Entry 1PRC (X-ray diffraction, 2.30 A resolution); this record covers chains L and M of the 4 polymer chains in the assembly.

[Chain L]
Protein: Photosynthetic reaction center
From: Blastochloris viridis
UniProt: P06009 (RCEL_RHOVI); residue numbers follow UniProt; this construct covers 1-273
Sequence (273 residues; each row starts with the number of its first residue):
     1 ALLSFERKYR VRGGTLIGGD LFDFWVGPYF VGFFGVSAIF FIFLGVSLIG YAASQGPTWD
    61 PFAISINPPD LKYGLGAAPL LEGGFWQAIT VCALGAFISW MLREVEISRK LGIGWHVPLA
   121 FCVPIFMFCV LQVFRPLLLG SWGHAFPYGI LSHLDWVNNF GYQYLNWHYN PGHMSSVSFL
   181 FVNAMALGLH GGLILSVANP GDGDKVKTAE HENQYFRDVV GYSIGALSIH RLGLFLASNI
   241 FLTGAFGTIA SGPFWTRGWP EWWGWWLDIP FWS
Bound ions: bacteriochlorophyll b Mg site 1 near His-153 (its only coordinating residue here); bacteriochlorophyll b Mg site 2 near His-173 (its only coordinating residue here); Fe ion: His-190, His-230 (shared with His-217(M), Glu-232(M), His-264(M) of chain M)
Small-molecule neighbours:
  - bacteriochlorophyll b (BCB), molecule 1: Val-46, Ile-49, Phe-128, Leu-131, Phe-146, Ile-150, Leu-151, His-153, Leu-154, Val-157
  - bacteriochlorophyll b (BCB), molecule 2: Phe-97, Phe-121, Pro-124, Ile-125, Met-127, Phe-128, Leu-131, Val-157, Asn-158, Phe-160, Gly-161, Tyr-162, Trp-167, His-168, Asn-170, Gly-172, His-173, Ser-176, Val-177, Leu-180, Phe-181, Ile-240, Phe-241, Gly-244, Ala-245, Gly-247, Thr-248
  - bacteriochlorophyll b (BCB), molecule 3: Val-157, Tyr-162, His-168, Phe-181
  - bacteriochlorophyll b (BCB), molecule 4: His-168, His-173, Met-174, Val-177, Ser-178, Phe-181, Val-182, Met-185, Val-220
  - bacteriopheophytin b (BPB), molecule 1: Ile-42, Gly-45, Ile-49, Ile-89, Cys-92, Ala-93, Ala-96, Phe-97, Trp-100, Glu-104, Val-117, Ala-120, Phe-121, Val-123, Pro-124, Phe-146, Tyr-148, Gly-149, Ile-150, His-153, Ala-237, Ser-238, Phe-241
  - bacteriopheophytin b (BPB), molecule 2: Phe-181, Ala-184, Met-185, Leu-189, Val-219, Val-220
  - menaquinone-7 (MQ7): Val-26, Tyr-29, Phe-30, Val-31, Gly-35, Ile-39, Ile-42, Trp-100, Arg-103
  - ubiquinone-1 (UQ1): Leu-189, His-190, Leu-193, Ile-194, Glu-212, Asn-213, Phe-216, Val-220, Tyr-222, Ser-223, Ile-224, Gly-225, Ala-226, Ile-229

[Chain M]
Protein: Photosynthetic reaction center
From: Blastochloris viridis
UniProt: P06010 (RCEM_RHOVI); residues 1-323 here = UniProt positions 1-323
Sequence (323 residues; row label = number of the first residue in the row):
     1 ADYQTIYTQI QARGPHITVS GEWGDNDRVG KPFYSYWLGK IGDAQIGPIY LGASGIAAFA
    61 FGSTAILIIL FNMAAEVHFD PLQFFRQFFW LGLYPPKAQY GMGIPPLHDG GWWLMAGLFM
   121 TLSLGSWWIR VYSRARALGL GTHIAWNFAA AIFFVLCIGC IHPTLVGSWS EGVPFGIWPH
   181 IDWLTAFSIR YGNFYYCPWH GFSIGFAYGC GLLFAAHGAT ILAVARFGGD REIEQITDRG
   241 TAVERAALFW RWTIGFNATI ESVHRWGWFF SLMVMVSASV GILLTGTFVD NWYLWCVKHG
   301 AAPDYPAYLP ATPDPASLPG APK
Bound ions: bacteriochlorophyll b Mg site 1 near His-180 (its only coordinating residue here); bacteriochlorophyll b Mg site 2 near His-200 (its only coordinating residue here); Fe ion: His-217, Glu-232, His-264 (shared with His-190(L), His-230(L) of chain L)
Small-molecule neighbours:
  - bacteriochlorophyll b (BCB), molecule 1: Ile-49, Met-120, Phe-154, Val-155, Ile-158, Val-173, Ile-177, Trp-178, His-180, Ile-181, Trp-183, Leu-184
  - bacteriochlorophyll b (BCB), molecule 2: Gly-62, Ala-65, Ile-66, Ile-69, Met-120, Leu-124, Phe-148, Ala-151, Ile-152, Phe-154, Val-155, Ile-158, Phe-175, Trp-183, Leu-184, Thr-185, Phe-187, Ser-188, Phe-194, Tyr-195, Cys-197, Trp-199, His-200, Ser-203, Ile-204, Ala-207, Tyr-208, Met-275, Ala-278, Gly-281, Ile-282
  - bacteriochlorophyll b (BCB), molecule 3: Leu-184, Tyr-195, Tyr-208
  - bacteriochlorophyll b (BCB), molecule 4: Tyr-195, His-200, Gly-201, Ile-204, Gly-205, Tyr-208, Gly-209, Leu-212, Phe-270
  - bacteriopheophytin b (BPB), molecule 1: Ala-58, Phe-59, Gly-62, Ser-63, Ile-66, Ser-123, Leu-124, Trp-127, Val-131, Ile-144, Asn-147, Phe-148, Ala-151, Ser-271, Val-274, Met-275
  - bacteriopheophytin b (BPB), molecule 2: Tyr-208, Gly-211, Leu-212, Ala-215, Ala-216, Trp-250, Thr-253, Ile-254
  - menaquinone-7 (MQ7): Leu-212, Leu-213, Ala-216, His-217, Thr-220, Ala-246, Ala-247, Trp-250, Ile-254, Phe-256, Asn-257, Ala-258, Thr-259, Ile-260, Val-263, Trp-266, Phe-270
  - 15-trans-1,2-dihydroneurosporene (NS1): Ile-66, Leu-70, Met-73, Phe-88, Trp-113, Leu-114, Gly-117, Leu-118, Thr-121, Val-155, Leu-156, Ile-158, Gly-159, Cys-160, Trp-169, Val-173, Pro-174, Phe-175, Gly-176, Ile-177, His-180

[Interface between chain L and chain M]
Residue-residue contacts (188):
  Ala-1(L) / Arg-251(M)
  Leu-3(L) / Leu-248(M)  hydrophobic
  Leu-3(L) / Arg-251(M)
  Phe-5(L) / Arg-239(M)
  Phe-5(L) / Glu-244(M)
  Phe-5(L) / Leu-248(M)  hydrophobic
  Glu-6(L) / Leu-248(M)
  Glu-6(L) / Arg-251(M)  salt bridge
  Glu-6(L) / Trp-252(M)  hydrogen bond
  Lys-8(L) / Glu-244(M)  salt bridge
  Tyr-9(L) / Thr-241(M)  hydrogen bond
  Tyr-9(L) / Glu-244(M)  hydrogen bond
  Tyr-9(L) / Arg-245(M)
  Tyr-9(L) / Leu-248(M)  hydrophobic
  Tyr-9(L) / Trp-252(M)  hydrophobic
  Arg-10(L) / Trp-252(M)
  Trp-25(L) / Trp-252(M)
  Pro-28(L) / Arg-251(M)
  Pro-28(L) / Trp-252(M)
  Pro-28(L) / Gly-255(M)
  Tyr-29(L) / Trp-252(M)
  Tyr-29(L) / Thr-253(M)
  Tyr-29(L) / Ile-254(M)
  Tyr-29(L) / Gly-255(M)
  Phe-30(L) / Trp-252(M)  hydrogen bond (backbone-backbone)
  Phe-62(L) / Ala-301(M)
  Ala-63(L) / Ala-301(M)
  Ala-63(L) / Ala-302(M)
  Ala-63(L) / Pro-303(M)  hydrophobic
  Asp-70(L) / Tyr-308(M)
  Trp-100(L) / Thr-253(M)
  Arg-103(L) / Trp-252(M)  hydrogen bond (side chain-backbone)
  Arg-103(L) / Thr-253(M)  hydrogen bond (side chain-backbone)
  Glu-104(L) / Phe-249(M)
  Glu-104(L) / Thr-253(M)
  Ile-107(L) / Phe-249(M)  hydrophobic
  Ile-107(L) / Trp-252(M)  hydrophobic
  Ile-107(L) / Thr-253(M)
  Ser-108(L) / Phe-249(M)
  Leu-111(L) / Arg-245(M)  hydrogen bond (backbone-side chain)
  Leu-111(L) / Phe-249(M)  hydrophobic
  Leu-111(L) / Trp-252(M)  hydrophobic
  Gly-112(L) / Phe-227(M)
  Ile-113(L) / Ala-223(M)
  Ile-113(L) / Val-224(M)  hydrophobic
  Ile-113(L) / Phe-227(M)  hydrophobic
  Gly-114(L) / Ala-223(M)  hydrogen bond (backbone-backbone)
  His-116(L) / Thr-5(M)  hydrogen bond
  His-116(L) / Ala-219(M)
  His-116(L) / Leu-222(M)
  His-116(L) / Ala-223(M)  hydrogen bond (side chain-backbone)
  Val-117(L) / Ala-219(M)  hydrophobic
  Val-117(L) / Thr-220(M)
  Val-117(L) / Phe-249(M)  hydrophobic
  Val-117(L) / Trp-250(M)  hydrophobic
  Leu-151(L) / Tyr-196(M)  hydrophobic
  Leu-151(L) / Ala-301(M)
  Leu-151(L) / Pro-303(M)
  Ser-152(L) / Pro-303(M)
  Ser-152(L) / Tyr-305(M)
  Leu-154(L) / Tyr-195(M)
  Asp-155(L) / Tyr-196(M)  hydrogen bond
  Asp-155(L) / Pro-303(M)
  Asp-155(L) / Tyr-305(M)  hydrogen bond
  Val-157(L) / Tyr-195(M)
  Asn-158(L) / Asn-193(M)
  Asn-158(L) / Tyr-195(M)
  Tyr-162(L) / Thr-185(M)
  His-168(L) / Ile-181(M)
  His-168(L) / Leu-184(M)
  Tyr-169(L) / Trp-178(M)  hydrophobic
  Tyr-169(L) / Ile-181(M)  hydrophobic
  Tyr-169(L) / Asp-182(M)  hydrogen bond
  Met-174(L) / Trp-178(M)  hydrophobic
  Leu-180(L) / Ala-207(M)
  Asn-183(L) / Cys-210(M)
  Asn-183(L) / Gly-211(M)
  Asn-183(L) / Phe-214(M)
  Ala-184(L) / Ser-271(M)  hydrogen bond (backbone-side chain)
  Ala-186(L) / Phe-214(M)  hydrophobic
  Leu-187(L) / Cys-210(M)
  Leu-187(L) / Phe-214(M)
  Leu-187(L) / Gly-267(M)
  Gly-188(L) / Asn-147(M)
  Gly-188(L) / Trp-268(M)
  Gly-188(L) / Ser-271(M)  hydrogen bond (backbone-side chain)
  Leu-189(L) / Ile-144(M)  hydrophobic
  His-190(L) / His-217(M)  hydrogen bond
  His-190(L) / Glu-232(M)  salt bridge
  His-190(L) / His-264(M)  hydrogen bond
  Gly-191(L) / His-264(M)
  Gly-192(L) / His-143(M)
  Gly-192(L) / Ile-144(M)
  Gly-192(L) / Trp-268(M)
  Leu-193(L) / Ile-144(M)
  Ile-194(L) / Glu-232(M)
  Ile-194(L) / Ile-233(M)
  Ile-194(L) / His-264(M)
  Leu-195(L) / His-143(M)
  Leu-195(L) / Glu-261(M)
  Leu-195(L) / His-264(M)
  Leu-195(L) / Arg-265(M)
  Ser-196(L) / Leu-140(M)
  Ser-196(L) / Gly-141(M)  hydrogen bond (backbone-backbone)
  Ser-196(L) / His-143(M)
  Val-197(L) / Leu-140(M)  hydrophobic
  Val-197(L) / Ile-233(M)  hydrophobic
  Asn-199(L) / Gly-141(M)
  Asn-199(L) / His-143(M)
  Asn-199(L) / Glu-261(M)  hydrogen bond
  Asn-199(L) / Arg-265(M)
  Pro-200(L) / Gly-139(M)
  Pro-200(L) / Gly-141(M)
  Val-206(L) / Ile-233(M)  hydrophobic
  Lys-207(L) / Leu-138(M)
  Lys-207(L) / Gly-139(M)  hydrogen bond (side chain-backbone)
  Lys-207(L) / Leu-140(M)
  Glu-210(L) / Val-19(M)
  His-211(L) / Val-19(M)
  His-211(L) / Leu-138(M)  hydrogen bond (side chain-backbone)
  His-211(L) / Leu-140(M)
  Glu-212(L) / Ile-233(M)
  Gln-214(L) / Ile-17(M)
  Gln-214(L) / Thr-18(M)
  Gln-214(L) / Val-19(M)
  Gln-214(L) / Arg-28(M)
  Gln-214(L) / Leu-138(M)
  Tyr-215(L) / Val-131(M)  hydrogen bond (side chain-backbone)
  Tyr-215(L) / Arg-134(M)
  Tyr-215(L) / Ala-135(M)  hydrophobic
  Tyr-215(L) / Leu-138(M)  hydrophobic
  Tyr-215(L) / Leu-140(M)  hydrophobic
  Tyr-215(L) / Ile-144(M)  hydrophobic
  Phe-216(L) / Ile-144(M)  hydrophobic
  Arg-217(L) / Asp-43(M)  salt bridge
  Arg-217(L) / Gln-45(M)
  Arg-217(L) / Pro-48(M)
  Arg-217(L) / Ile-49(M)
  Asp-218(L) / Arg-28(M)  salt bridge
  Asp-218(L) / Ile-49(M)
  Asp-218(L) / Tyr-50(M)  hydrogen bond (backbone-backbone)
  Asp-218(L) / Arg-130(M)  hydrogen bond (backbone-side chain)
  Asp-218(L) / Arg-134(M)  salt bridge
  Val-219(L) / Trp-127(M)
  Val-219(L) / Arg-130(M)  hydrogen bond (backbone-side chain)
  Gly-221(L) / Ile-46(M)
  Gly-221(L) / Gly-47(M)  hydrogen bond (backbone-backbone)
  Gly-221(L) / Pro-48(M)
  Gly-221(L) / Ile-49(M)
  Tyr-222(L) / Leu-38(M)
  Tyr-222(L) / Asp-43(M)  hydrogen bond (side chain-backbone)
  Tyr-222(L) / Gln-45(M)
  Tyr-222(L) / Ile-46(M)  hydrophobic
  Ser-223(L) / Asp-43(M)
  Ile-224(L) / Gly-42(M)
  Ile-224(L) / Asp-43(M)  hydrogen bond (backbone-backbone)
  Ala-226(L) / Asp-230(M)
  Leu-227(L) / Leu-222(M)  hydrophobic
  Leu-227(L) / Ala-225(M)  hydrophobic
  Leu-227(L) / Asp-230(M)
  Ser-228(L) / Ile-41(M)
  Ser-228(L) / Gly-42(M)
  Ile-229(L) / Phe-214(M)
  His-230(L) / His-217(M)  hydrogen bond
  His-230(L) / Gly-218(M)
  His-230(L) / Ile-221(M)
  His-230(L) / Glu-232(M)  salt bridge
  Arg-231(L) / Gln-4(M)  hydrogen bond (side chain-backbone)
  Arg-231(L) / Thr-5(M)  hydrogen bond (side chain-backbone)
  Arg-231(L) / Ile-6(M)  hydrogen bond (side chain-backbone)
  Arg-231(L) / Tyr-7(M)
  Arg-231(L) / Ile-41(M)  hydrogen bond (side chain-backbone)
  Arg-231(L) / Leu-222(M)
  Gly-233(L) / Phe-214(M)
  Leu-234(L) / Ala-215(M)
  Ala-237(L) / Gly-211(M)
  Ala-237(L) / Ala-215(M)  hydrophobic
  Trp-263(L) / Trp-90(M)  hydrophobic
  Trp-263(L) / Trp-178(M)
  Trp-266(L) / Arg-86(M)  hydrogen bond (side chain-backbone)
  Leu-267(L) / Arg-86(M)  hydrogen bond (backbone-side chain)
  Leu-267(L) / Trp-90(M)  hydrophobic
  Phe-271(L) / Leu-82(M)  hydrophobic
  Trp-272(L) / Leu-82(M)  hydrophobic
  Trp-272(L) / Gln-83(M)  hydrogen bond (backbone-side chain)
  Trp-272(L) / Phe-85(M)  hydrophobic
  Trp-272(L) / Arg-86(M)  hydrogen bond (backbone-side chain)
  Ser-273(L) / Arg-86(M)  hydrogen bond
Also at the interface, not in a pair above, chain L (90 interface residues in all): Ser-4, Asp-60, Lys-110, Ala-120, Asn-166, Ala-198, Val-220, Ile-240
Also at the interface, not in a pair above, chain M (95 interface residues in all): Thr-8, Lys-40, Arg-136, Ile-189, Tyr-208, Leu-213, Ala-216, Ile-236, Thr-237, Asn-257, Gly-300

[Summary]
Chain L and chain M form an interface of 90 and 95 residues respectively, with 38 hydrogen bonds and 7 salt
bridges. Among the polar pairs are Glu-6(L)/Arg-251(M), Lys-8(L)/Glu-244(M) and His-190(L)/Glu-232(M).
Bacteriochlorophyll b, bacteriopheophytin b and menaquinone-7 are bound between chain L and chain M.
Chain L is Photosynthetic reaction center and chain M is Photosynthetic reaction center, both from
Blastochloris viridis; the structure, Crystallographic refinement at 2.3 angstroms resolution and refined
model of the photosynthetic reaction center from rhodopseudomonas ..., was determined by X-ray diffraction.
